PDB entry 5QCM | X-ray diffraction, 2.20 A resolution | chain A

== Chain A ==
Molecule: Coagulation factor XI
From: Homo sapiens
Notes: EC 3.4.21.27; fragment: heavy chain
UniProtKB: P03951 (FA11_HUMAN); the construct lacks a stretch of the UniProt sequence and is renumbered around it, so the offset changes along the chain: 16-36 = UniProt 388-408; 37-58 = UniProt 411-432; 59-65 = UniProt 435-441; 66-143 = UniProt 444-521; 3 more segments
Sequence (244 residues; numbered 16 to 251 plus 9 insertion-coded residues; 1 number in that range is skipped by the numbering (no residue carries it; nothing is unmodelled there); the number before each row is that of its first residue; a row labelled like 36A-36B holds insertion residues (36A, then the next letters in order)):
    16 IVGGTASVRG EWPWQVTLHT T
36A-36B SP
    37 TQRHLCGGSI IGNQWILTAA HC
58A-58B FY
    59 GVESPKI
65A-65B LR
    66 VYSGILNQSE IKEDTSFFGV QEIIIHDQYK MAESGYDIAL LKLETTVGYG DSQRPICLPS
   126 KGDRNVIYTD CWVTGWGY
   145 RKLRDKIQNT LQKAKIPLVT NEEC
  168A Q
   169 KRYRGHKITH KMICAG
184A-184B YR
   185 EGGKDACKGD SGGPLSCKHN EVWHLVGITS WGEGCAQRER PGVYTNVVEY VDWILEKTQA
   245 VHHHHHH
Not modelled in the structure: 246-251
Sequence notes: conflict Gly113 (Asn491 in P03951), Gly115 (Thr493 in P03951); expression tag (246-251)
Disulfides: Cys42-Cys58, Cys136-Cys201, Cys168-Cys182, Cys191-Cys219
Residues lining bound ligands: BVJ (methyl N-[4-[[(1S)-2-[(E)-3-[3-chloranyl-2-fluoranyl-6-(1,2,3,4-tetrazol-1-yl)phenyl]prop-2-enoyl]-3,4-dihydro-1H-isoquinolin-1-yl]carbonylamino]phenyl]carbamate): Arg39, His40, Leu41, Cys42, His57, Cys58, Tyr143, Leu147, Ile151, Asp189, Ala190, Cys191, Lys192, Gly193, Asp194, Ser195, Thr213, Ser214, Trp215, Gly216, Gly218, Cys219, Gly226, Val227, Tyr228
UniProt features mapped onto this chain:
  - active site (Charge relay system): His57, Asp102, Ser195
  - binding site (heparin): Lys169 to Arg172
  - glycosylation: Asn72 (N-linked (GlcNAc...) (complex) asparagine)

== Summary ==
Chain A binds compound BVJ. Curated annotation (UniProt) lists 3 active-site residues and 4 heparin-binding
residues.
Chain A is Coagulation factor XI (Homo sapiens); the structure, FACTOR XIA IN COMPLEX WITH THE INHIBITOR
methyl
N-[4-[[(1S)-2-[(E)-3-[3-chloranyl-2-fluoranyl-6-(1,2,3,4-tetrazol-1-yl)phenyl]prop-2-enoyl]-3,4-dihydro-1H-isoquinolin-1-yl]carbonylamino]phenyl]carbamate,
was determined by X-ray diffraction, deposited together with 5QCK, 5QCL and 5QCN.
